3REK - chains D and I of the 10 polymer chains in the assembly; structure by X-ray diffraction, 2.60 A resolution.

== Chain D ==
Name: Histone H2B 1.1
Source organism: Xenopus laevis
UniProtKB: P02281 (H2B11_XENLA); residues 1-122 here correspond to UniProt positions 5-126 (UniProt number = residue number + 4)
Sequence (122 residues; row label = number of the first residue in the row):
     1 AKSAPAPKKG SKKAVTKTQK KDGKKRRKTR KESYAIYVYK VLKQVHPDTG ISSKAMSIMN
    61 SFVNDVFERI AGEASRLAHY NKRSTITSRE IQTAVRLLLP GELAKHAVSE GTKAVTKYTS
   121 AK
Disordered / not traced: 1-23
Differences from the reference sequence: variant Thr29 (Ser33 in P02281)
Metal / ion sites: Mn2+ near Val45 (its only coordinating residue here)
Curated features (UniProtKB/Swiss-Prot):
  - modified residue: Lys2 (N6-acetyllysine), Lys9 (N6-acetyllysine), Ser11 (Phosphoserine), Lys12 (N6-acetyllysine), Lys17 (N6-acetyllysine)
  - glycosylation: Ser109 (O-linked (GlcNAc) serine)
  - cross-link: Lys117 (Glycyl lysine isopeptide (Lys-Gly) (interchain with G-Cter in ubiquitin))

== Chain I ==
Molecule: 146-nt DNA strand
Sequence (146 nucleotides; row label = number of the first residue in the row; numbers below 1 keep their minus sign (DA-72 is residue -72)):
   -72 ATCTCCAAAT ATCCCTTGCG GATCGTAGAA AAAGTGTGTC AAACTGCGCT ATCAAAGGGA
   -12 AACTTCAACT GAATTCAGTT GAAGTTTCCC TTTGATAGCG CAGTTTGACA CACTTTTTCT
    48 ACGATCCGCA AGGGATATTT GGAGAT
Metal / ion sites: platinum (II) ion site 1 near DA-72 (its only coordinating residue here); platinum (II) ion site 2 near DG-55 (its only coordinating residue here); platinum (II) ion site 3 near DA-46 (its only coordinating residue here); platinum (II) ion site 4 near DG-27 (its only coordinating residue here); platinum (II) ion site 5 near DG-15 (its only coordinating residue here); platinum (II) ion site 6 near DG-14 (its only coordinating residue here); platinum (II) ion site 7 near DG-2 (its only coordinating residue here); platinum (II) ion site 8: DG21, DA22; platinum (II) ion site 9 near DG25 (its only coordinating residue here); platinum (II) ion site 10 near DG34 (its only coordinating residue here); platinum (II) ion site 11: DG68, DG69; platinum (II) ion site 12 near DG71 (its only coordinating residue here)

== Interface between chain D and chain I ==
Pairs across the interface - 22 pairs, chain D then chain I:
  Lys24(D) with DT-47(I), salt bridge to the phosphate
  Lys25(D) with DT31(I), phosphate contact
  Arg26(D) with DG30(I), base contact; DT31(I), phosphate contact
  Arg27(D) with DG30(I), sugar contact; DT31(I), hydrogen bond to the phosphate
  Thr29(D) with DA29(I), hydrogen bond to the phosphate; DG30(I), hydrogen bond to the phosphate
  Arg30(D) with DA-46(I), hydrogen bond to the sugar; DG-45(I), sugar contact
  Tyr39(D) with DG-53(I), hydrogen bond to the phosphate; DG-52(I), phosphate contact
  Gly50(D) with DG-53(I), phosphate contact
  Ile51(D) with DC-54(I), sugar contact; DG-53(I), hydrogen bond to the phosphate
  Ser52(D) with DC-54(I), phosphate contact
  Ser53(D) with DC-54(I), hydrogen bond to the phosphate
  Arg83(D) with DT-34(I), salt bridge to the phosphate
  Ser84(D) with DG-35(I), phosphate contact; DT-34(I), hydrogen bond to the phosphate
  Thr85(D) with DG-35(I), phosphate contact; DT-34(I), hydrogen bond to the phosphate
Interface residues without a listed pair, chain D (15 interface residues in all): Lys82
Interface residues without a listed pair, chain I (13 interface residues in all): DC-33, DT32

== Overview ==
15 residues of chain D face 13 of chain I across their interface, with 9 hydrogen bonds and 2 salt bridges.
Polar pairs include Arg30(D)-DA-46(I), Arg27(D)-DT31(I) and Thr29(D)-DA29(I). DG21(I) and DA22(I) coordinate
platinum (II) ion site 8.
Chain D is Histone H2B 1.1 (Xenopus laevis) and chain I is a 146-nt DNA strand; the structure, 2.6 Angstrom
Crystal Structure of the Nucleosome Core Particle Assembled with a 146 bp Alpha-Satellite DNA ..., was
determined by X-ray diffraction (same publication as 3REH, 3REI, 3REJ and 3REL).
